8FUN - chains C and D of the 4 polymer chains in the assembly; structure by X-ray diffraction, 2.24 A resolution.

== Chain C ==
Protein: Amidohydrolase
Source organism: Rhodococcus wratislaviensis NBRC 100605
UniProtKB: A0A402C2V4 (A0A402C2V4_RHOWR); residues 13-385 here correspond to UniProt positions 1-373 (UniProt number = residue number - 12)
Sequence (392 residues; row label = number of the first residue in the row; numbers below 1 keep their minus sign (Met-6 is residue -6)):
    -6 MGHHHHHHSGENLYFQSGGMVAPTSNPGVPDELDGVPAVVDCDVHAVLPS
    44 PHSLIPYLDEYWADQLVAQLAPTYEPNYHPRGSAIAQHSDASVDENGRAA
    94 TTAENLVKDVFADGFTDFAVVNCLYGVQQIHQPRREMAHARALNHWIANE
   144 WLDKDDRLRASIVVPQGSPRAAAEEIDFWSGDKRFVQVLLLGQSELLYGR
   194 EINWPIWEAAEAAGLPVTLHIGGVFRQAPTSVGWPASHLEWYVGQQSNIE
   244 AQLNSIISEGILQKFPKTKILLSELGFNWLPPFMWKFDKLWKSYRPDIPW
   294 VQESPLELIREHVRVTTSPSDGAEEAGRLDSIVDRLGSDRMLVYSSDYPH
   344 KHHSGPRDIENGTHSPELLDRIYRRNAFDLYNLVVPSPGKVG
Not modelled in the structure: -6 to 27, 379-385
Construct notes: expression tag (-6 to 12)
Metal / ion sites: Mn2+: Asp36, His38, His213, Glu267, Asp340; Mg2+ near Asp327 (its only coordinating residue here)

== Chain D ==
Protein: Amidohydrolase
Source organism: Rhodococcus wratislaviensis NBRC 100605
UniProtKB: A0A402C2Q3 (A0A402C2Q3_RHOWR); numbering as in UniProt (aligned over 1-378)
Sequence (378 residues; numbered 1 to 378; the number before each row is that of its first residue):
     1 MTIIEHGSLGTLPAPSVTTGIVDADIHPVPQDGALEPYLDDRWKKHIREY
    51 GVRTTTGLQFISEYPQMYGGAMRADAWPESGYPGSDRELLRTQLLDKHNI
   101 QLGVLQCLAPGGQTLNPAGQALNQELAAALCRATNDWQLEHLVYPDPRMR
   151 AAIPVTFETPDYAVAEIERVGADPGVVAVLGTSKTLEPLGSRKYWPIYEA
   201 SVAQNLPIQFHLSQGGGHANTGTGWTSYHTEYHTGHVQSFQSQLLSLVLS
   251 GTFDRFPTLKVMFVEGNVAHFAPLIQRMDYTWETLRGELPDLQRKPSEYI
   301 RDHIWASTQPIDEPEKPEHLAELLEEFCGDNVVFATDYPHFDFDDPETAF
   351 PRSFPVDLRDKILRGNGMRFFGVTNQAD
Not modelled in the structure: 1-4, 375-378
Metal / ion sites: Mn2+ site 1: Asp25, His27, His211, Glu265, Asp337; Mn2+ site 2: Glu265, Asp337, His340
From the paper describing this entry:
  - mutagenesis - D342A: decreased catalytic activity

== Interface between chain C and chain D ==
Contacting residue pairs - 145 pairs, chain C then chain D:
  Ala77(C) - Thr284(D)
  Ile78(C) - Leu285(D)
  Gly185(C) - Thr223(D)
  Gln186(C) - Gly222(D)  hydrogen bond (side chain-backbone)
  Gln186(C) - Thr223(D)
  Ser187(C) - Thr223(D)  hydrogen bond (backbone-side chain)
  Leu189(C) - Thr223(D)
  Leu190(C) - Thr223(D)
  Leu190(C) - Gly224(D)
  Leu190(C) - Trp225(D)
  Leu190(C) - Thr226(D)
  Leu190(C) - Glu231(D)
  Arg193(C) - Ser227(D)
  Ile214(C) - Arg277(D)
  Gln220(C) - Ala219(D)
  Gln220(C) - Thr221(D)  hydrogen bond (side chain-backbone)
  Gln220(C) - Gly222(D)
  Gln220(C) - Thr223(D)  hydrogen bond (side chain-backbone)
  Gln220(C) - Gly224(D)  hydrogen bond (side chain-backbone)
  Ala221(C) - His218(D)
  Ala221(C) - Gly222(D)
  Pro222(C) - Gly222(D)
  Thr223(C) - Gly222(D)
  Thr223(C) - Ser242(D)
  Ser224(C) - His218(D)
  Ser224(C) - Ala219(D)
  Ser224(C) - Asn220(D)
  Ser224(C) - Thr221(D)
  Ser224(C) - Gly222(D)
  Ser224(C) - Ser239(D)  hydrogen bond
  Val225(C) - Ser183(D)
  Val225(C) - Lys184(D)
  Val225(C) - Thr185(D)
  Val225(C) - Leu186(D)
  Val225(C) - Glu187(D)
  Val225(C) - Pro188(D)
  Val225(C) - His218(D)
  Val225(C) - Ser239(D)
  Val225(C) - Ser242(D)
  Val225(C) - Gln243(D)
  Gly226(C) - Leu186(D)
  Gly226(C) - His218(D)
  Trp227(C) - Pro188(D)
  Ser230(C) - Glu288(D)
  Ser230(C) - Leu289(D)
  His231(C) - Leu285(D)
  His231(C) - Glu288(D)  hydrogen bond (backbone-side chain)
  Leu232(C) - Thr281(D)
  Leu232(C) - Trp282(D)
  Leu232(C) - Leu285(D)
  Leu232(C) - Glu288(D)  hydrogen bond (backbone-side chain)
  Leu232(C) - Leu289(D)  hydrophobic
  Glu233(C) - Ser246(D)
  Glu233(C) - Leu249(D)
  Tyr235(C) - Arg277(D)  hydrogen bond (backbone-side chain)
  Tyr235(C) - Thr281(D)
  Val236(C) - Leu245(D)  hydrophobic
  Val236(C) - Arg277(D)  hydrogen bond (backbone-side chain)
  Val236(C) - Met278(D)  hydrophobic
  Val236(C) - Thr281(D)
  Gly237(C) - Leu245(D)
  Gln239(C) - Gln241(D)  hydrogen bond
  Gln239(C) - Leu274(D)
  Gln239(C) - Arg277(D)
  Ser240(C) - Gln238(D)
  Ser240(C) - Gln241(D)  hydrogen bond
  Asn241(C) - Gly222(D)  hydrogen bond (side chain-backbone)
  Asn241(C) - Thr223(D)
  Glu243(C) - Val237(D)
  Glu243(C) - Gln238(D)
  Glu243(C) - Gln241(D)  hydrogen bond
  Ala244(C) - Thr221(D)
  Ala244(C) - Thr223(D)
  Ala244(C) - Gln238(D)
  Gln245(C) - Thr223(D)  hydrogen bond
  Asn247(C) - Thr230(D)  hydrogen bond (side chain-backbone)
  Asn247(C) - Glu231(D)
  Asn247(C) - Thr234(D)  hydrogen bond
  Ser248(C) - Glu231(D)
  Ser251(C) - Tyr228(D)
  Ser251(C) - Thr230(D)  hydrogen bond
  Ser251(C) - Glu231(D)
  Glu252(C) - Ser227(D)  hydrogen bond
  Glu252(C) - Tyr228(D)
  Leu268(C) - Arg277(D)
  Gly269(C) - Arg277(D)
  Asn271(C) - Pro273(D)
  Asn271(C) - Gln276(D)
  Trp272(C) - Pro273(D)
  Pro275(C) - His270(D)
  Pro275(C) - Pro273(D)  hydrophobic
  Phe276(C) - Thr234(D)
  Trp278(C) - Glu313(D)
  Trp278(C) - Pro314(D)  hydrophobic
  Trp278(C) - Glu315(D)
  Trp278(C) - Leu323(D)  hydrophobic
  Lys279(C) - His233(D)
  Lys279(C) - Thr234(D)
  Lys279(C) - Val237(D)
  Lys279(C) - Asn267(D)  hydrogen bond
  Lys279(C) - Pro310(D)
  Phe280(C) - Thr230(D)
  Phe280(C) - Thr234(D)
  Lys282(C) - Ile311(D)  hydrogen bond (side chain-backbone)
  Lys282(C) - Glu313(D)  salt bridge
  Leu283(C) - His233(D)
  Leu283(C) - Thr234(D)
  Trp284(C) - Thr230(D)
  Ser286(C) - Tyr68(D)
  Tyr287(C) - Tyr68(D)  hydrophobic
  Tyr287(C) - His229(D)
  Tyr287(C) - Thr230(D)
  Tyr287(C) - His233(D)  hydrogen bond
  Tyr287(C) - Phe341(D)
  Pro289(C) - Tyr68(D)
  Asp290(C) - Met67(D)
  Asp290(C) - Tyr228(D)
  Asp290(C) - His229(D)  hydrogen bond (side chain-backbone)
  Ile291(C) - Tyr228(D)  hydrophobic
  Ile291(C) - Thr230(D)
  Trp293(C) - Tyr228(D)
  Arg303(C) - Glu315(D)  salt bridge
  Pro312(C) - Tyr280(D)  hydrophobic
  Ser313(C) - Tyr280(D)  hydrogen bond
  Asp314(C) - Gln276(D)  hydrogen bond (backbone-side chain)
  Asp314(C) - Arg277(D)  salt bridge
  Asp314(C) - Tyr280(D)
  Gly315(C) - Gln276(D)
  Gly315(C) - Tyr280(D)
  Glu317(C) - Tyr280(D)
  Arg321(C) - Gln276(D)  hydrogen bond
  Arg321(C) - Glu326(D)  salt bridge
  Asp327(C) - Lys316(D)  salt bridge
  Asp327(C) - His319(D)  salt bridge
  Arg328(C) - His319(D)
  Arg328(C) - Glu322(D)  salt bridge
  Arg328(C) - Leu323(D)
  Arg328(C) - Glu326(D)  salt bridge
  Lys344(C) - Thr284(D)
  His345(C) - Tyr280(D)
  His345(C) - Thr284(D)
  His346(C) - Tyr280(D)
  His346(C) - Glu283(D)
  His346(C) - Thr284(D)  hydrogen bond (backbone-side chain)
  Ser347(C) - Tyr280(D)  hydrogen bond
Also at the interface, not in a pair above, chain C (69 interface residues in all): Ser76, Pro228, Leu299, Ala316
Also at the interface, not in a pair above, chain D (60 interface residues in all): Ala269

== In short ==
The interface between chain C and chain D involves 69 residues on one side and 60 on the other; the contacts
include 28 hydrogen bonds and 8 salt bridges. Polar contacts include Lys282(C)-Glu313(D), Arg303(C)-Glu315(D)
and Asp314(C)-Arg277(D). From the paper: D342A of chain D reduces catalytic activity.
Chain C is Amidohydrolase and chain D is Amidohydrolase, both from Rhodococcus wratislaviensis NBRC 100605;
the structure, Enzymatically Active, Mn/Fe Metallated Form of AibH1H2, was determined by X-ray diffraction
(same publication as 8FUL, 8FUM and 8FUO).
